Entry 8UWM (X-ray diffraction, 1.97 A resolution); this record covers chains A and B.

== Chain A (and B) ==
Name: Fluorophosphonate-binding serine hydrolase E
Organism: Staphylococcus aureus subsp. aureus USA300
Notes: EC 3.-.-.-; chain B of this document is another copy of the same molecule, construct and numbering; everything in this record applies to it too
UniProtKB: Q2FDS6 (Y2518_STAA3); residues 1-276 here = UniProt positions 1-276
Chain sequence (279 residues; each row starts with the number of its first residue; numbers below 1 keep their minus sign (Gly-2 is residue -2)):
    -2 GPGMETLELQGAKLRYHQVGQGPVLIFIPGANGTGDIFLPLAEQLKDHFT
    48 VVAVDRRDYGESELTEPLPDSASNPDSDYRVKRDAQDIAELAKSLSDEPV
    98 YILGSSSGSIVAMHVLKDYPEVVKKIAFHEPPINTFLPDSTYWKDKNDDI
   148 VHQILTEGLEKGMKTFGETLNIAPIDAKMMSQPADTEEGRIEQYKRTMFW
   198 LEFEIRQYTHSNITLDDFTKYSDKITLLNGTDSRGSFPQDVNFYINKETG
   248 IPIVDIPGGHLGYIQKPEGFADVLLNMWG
Unresolved in the structure: -2 to -1
Sequence notes: expression tag (-2 to 0)
Covalently attached groups: compound XPU linked to Ser103, His257
Ion coordination: Ca2+ site 1 near Gly57 (its only coordinating residue here); Ca2+ site 2: Glu154, Glu157 (shared with Gly17(B) of chain B); Ca2+ site 3: Asn273 (shared with Thr132(B) of chain B)
Small-molecule neighbours:
  - XPU (2-methyl-4-(4,4,5,5-tetramethyl-1,3,2-dioxaborolan-2-yl)benzene-1-sulfonamide), molecule 1: Ala28, Pro129, Asn144
  - XPU, molecule 2: Trp197, Ile202, Thr206, Phe234, Pro235

== Chain A / chain B interface ==
Residue-residue contacts (280):
  Leu22(A) with Trp275(B), hydrophobic
  Phe24(A) with Leu271(B), hydrophobic
  Ala28(A) with Trp197(B)
  Asn29(A) with Arg193(B), hydrogen bond (backbone-side chain)
  Thr31(A) with Arg193(B), hydrogen bond
  Ile34(A) with Tyr260(B), hydrophobic; Ile261(B)
  Phe35(A) with Tyr260(B), hydrophobic
  Pro37(A) with Ile261(B), hydrophobic; Pro264(B)
  Leu38(A) with Tyr260(B); Pro264(B); Phe267(B), hydrophobic; Ala268(B)
  Gln41(A) with Pro264(B); Glu265(B); Ala268(B)
  Leu42(A) with Ala268(B), hydrophobic; Leu271(B), hydrophobic; Leu272(B), hydrophobic
  Arg53(A) with Glu201(B), salt bridge; Tyr205(B)
  Asp55(A) with Phe196(B)
  Tyr56(A) with Phe196(B); Trp197(B); Glu201(B), hydrogen bond
  Leu61(A) with Pro64(B)
  Thr62(A) with Pro64(B)
  Glu63(A) with Pro64(B)
  Pro64(A) with Leu61(B); Thr62(B); Pro64(B)
  Ala69(A) with Phe200(B); Gln204(B), hydrogen bond (backbone-side chain)
  Ser70(A) with Glu199(B); Phe200(B); Arg203(B); Gln204(B)
  Asn71(A) with Gln204(B), hydrogen bond (backbone-side chain)
  Pro72(A) with Arg203(B); Gln204(B)
  Ser74(A) with Gln204(B)
  Arg77(A) with Phe196(B); Phe200(B), hydrogen bond (side chain-backbone); Glu201(B), salt bridge; Tyr205(B), hydrogen bond
  Val78(A) with Tyr205(B)
  Asp81(A) with Tyr205(B), hydrogen bond
  Tyr98(A) with Trp275(B), hydrophobic
  Ile99(A) with Trp275(B)
  Leu100(A) with Leu225(B), hydrophobic; Leu271(B), hydrophobic
  Ser102(A) with His257(B); Tyr260(B)
  Ser103(A) with His257(B), hydrogen bond
  Ser104(A) with Trp197(B), hydrogen bond; Glu201(B), hydrogen bond; Tyr205(B)
  Ile107(A) with Tyr205(B); Thr206(B); Ser208(B)
  Val108(A) with Tyr205(B), hydrophobic
  Met110(A) with Ile210(B), hydrophobic; Phe215(B), hydrophobic
  His111(A) with Ser208(B), hydrogen bond; Ile210(B)
  Leu113(A) with Tyr218(B), hydrophobic; Ile222(B), hydrophobic
  Lys114(A) with Asn209(B), hydrogen bond (side chain-backbone); Asp214(B), salt bridge
  Pro117(A) with Tyr218(B)
  Val120(A) with Lys221(B), hydrogen bond (backbone-side chain)
  Lys121(A) with Lys221(B)
  Lys122(A) with Asp220(B), hydrogen bond (side chain-backbone); Lys221(B); Trp275(B)
  Ile123(A) with Lys221(B), hydrogen bond (backbone-backbone); Ile222(B); Thr223(B), hydrogen bond (backbone-backbone); Trp275(B)
  Ala124(A) with Thr223(B); Leu225(B), hydrophobic; Trp275(B), hydrophobic
  Phe125(A) with Phe215(B), hydrophobic; Ile222(B), hydrophobic; Thr223(B), hydrogen bond (backbone-backbone); Leu224(B); Leu225(B), hydrogen bond (backbone-backbone)
  His126(A) with Leu225(B); Ile253(B); Gly256(B); His257(B); Phe267(B)
  Glu127(A) with Leu225(B), hydrogen bond (backbone-backbone); Asn226(B); Gly227(B), hydrogen bond (side chain-backbone); Ser230(B), hydrogen bond; Pro235(B); Gln236(B), hydrogen bond; Asn239(B); His257(B), salt bridge
  Pro128(A) with Pro235(B); Val238(B); Asn239(B)
  Pro129(A) with Thr206(B); Phe234(B)
  Ile130(A) with Tyr205(B); Thr206(B); Ser208(B); Ile210(B), hydrophobic; Val238(B)
  Asn131(A) with Thr206(B), hydrogen bond (backbone-backbone); His207(B), hydrogen bond
  Thr132(A) with Thr206(B), hydrogen bond (side chain-backbone); His207(B); Ser208(B), hydrogen bond (side chain-backbone)
  Phe133(A) with Ile210(B); Leu212(B), hydrophobic; Phe215(B), hydrophobic; Tyr241(B); Ile242(B), hydrophobic
  Leu134(A) with Phe234(B), hydrophobic; Tyr241(B), hydrophobic
  Pro135(A) with Tyr241(B), hydrophobic
  Ser137(A) with His207(B)
  Trp140(A) with Phe234(B)
  Lys141(A) with His207(B)
  Asn144(A) with Ile202(B); Thr206(B), hydrogen bond
  Asp145(A) with Arg203(B), salt bridge
  Val148(A) with Leu198(B); Ile202(B), hydrophobic; Arg203(B)
  Ile151(A) with Gly159(B); Thr162(B); Phe163(B), hydrophobic; Leu198(B), hydrophobic
  Leu152(A) with Glu199(B)
  Glu154(A) with Lys158(B); Thr162(B)
  Gly155(A) with Gly155(B); Gly159(B)
  Lys158(A) with Glu154(B); Lys158(B)
  Gly159(A) with Ile151(B); Gly155(B)
  Thr162(A) with Ile151(B); Glu154(B), hydrogen bond
  Phe163(A) with Ile151(B), hydrophobic
  Lys192(A) with Glu199(B), salt bridge
  Arg193(A) with Ala28(B); Asn29(B); Tyr56(B)
  Phe196(A) with Asp55(B); Tyr56(B); Arg77(B)
  Trp197(A) with Ala28(B); Tyr56(B); Ser104(B), hydrogen bond
  Leu198(A) with Val148(B); Ile151(B), hydrophobic
  Glu199(A) with Ser70(B); Leu152(B); Lys192(B), salt bridge
  Phe200(A) with Ala69(B); Ser70(B); Arg77(B), hydrogen bond (backbone-side chain)
  Glu201(A) with Arg53(B), salt bridge; Tyr56(B), hydrogen bond; Arg77(B), salt bridge; Ser104(B), hydrogen bond
  Ile202(A) with Asn144(B); Val148(B), hydrophobic
  Arg203(A) with Ser70(B); Pro72(B); Asp145(B); Val148(B)
  Gln204(A) with Ala69(B), hydrogen bond (side chain-backbone); Ser70(B); Asn71(B), hydrogen bond (side chain-backbone); Pro72(B); Ser74(B)
  Tyr205(A) with Arg53(B); Arg77(B), hydrogen bond (side chain-backbone); Val78(B); Asp81(B), hydrogen bond; Ser104(B); Ile107(B); Val108(B), hydrophobic; Ile130(B)
  Thr206(A) with Ile107(B); Pro129(B); Ile130(B); Asn131(B), hydrogen bond (backbone-backbone); Thr132(B), hydrogen bond (backbone-side chain); Asn144(B)
  His207(A) with Asn131(B), hydrogen bond; Thr132(B); Ser137(B); Lys141(B)
  Ser208(A) with Ile107(B); His111(B), hydrogen bond; Ile130(B); Thr132(B), hydrogen bond (backbone-side chain)
  Asn209(A) with His111(B); Lys114(B), hydrogen bond (backbone-side chain)
  Ile210(A) with His111(B); Lys114(B); Ile130(B), hydrophobic; Phe133(B)
  Asp214(A) with Lys114(B), salt bridge
  Phe215(A) with Met110(B), hydrophobic; Phe125(B), hydrophobic; Phe133(B), hydrophobic
  Tyr218(A) with Leu113(B), hydrophobic; Pro117(B)
  Asp220(A) with Lys122(B), hydrogen bond (backbone-side chain)
  Lys221(A) with Val120(B), hydrogen bond (side chain-backbone); Lys121(B); Lys122(B); Ile123(B), hydrogen bond (backbone-backbone)
  Ile222(A) with Leu113(B), hydrophobic; Ile123(B); Phe125(B), hydrophobic
  Thr223(A) with Ile123(B), hydrogen bond (backbone-backbone); Ala124(B); Phe125(B), hydrogen bond (backbone-backbone)
  Leu224(A) with Phe125(B)
  Leu225(A) with Leu100(B), hydrophobic; Ala124(B), hydrophobic; Phe125(B), hydrogen bond (backbone-backbone); His126(B); Glu127(B), hydrogen bond (backbone-backbone)
  Asn226(A) with Glu127(B)
  Gly227(A) with Glu127(B), hydrogen bond (backbone-side chain)
  Ser230(A) with Glu127(B), hydrogen bond
  Phe234(A) with Pro129(B); Leu134(B), hydrophobic; Trp140(B), hydrophobic
  Pro235(A) with Glu127(B); Pro128(B)
  Gln236(A) with Glu127(B), hydrogen bond
  Val238(A) with Pro128(B); Ile130(B)
  Asn239(A) with Phe125(B); Glu127(B); Pro128(B)
  Tyr241(A) with Phe133(B); Leu134(B), hydrophobic; Pro135(B)
  Ile242(A) with Phe133(B), hydrophobic
  Ile253(A) with His126(B)
  Gly256(A) with His126(B)
  His257(A) with Ser102(B); Ser103(B), hydrogen bond; His126(B); Glu127(B), salt bridge
  Tyr260(A) with Ile34(B), hydrophobic; Phe35(B), hydrophobic; Leu38(B); Ser102(B)
  Ile261(A) with Ile34(B); Pro37(B), hydrophobic
  Pro264(A) with Leu38(B); Gln41(B)
  Glu265(A) with Gln41(B)
  Phe267(A) with Leu38(B), hydrophobic; His126(B)
  Ala268(A) with Leu38(B); Gln41(B); Leu42(B), hydrophobic
  Leu271(A) with Leu100(B), hydrophobic
  Leu272(A) with Leu42(B), hydrophobic; His45(B)
  Trp275(A) with Leu22(B), hydrophobic; Tyr98(B), hydrophobic; Ile99(B); Lys122(B); Ile123(B); Ala124(B), hydrophobic
Other interface residues (no listed pair), chain A (128 interface residues in all): Gly27, His45, Phe46, Leu65, Ile147, Gln150, Thr166, Met195, Thr211, Leu212, Met274
Other interface residues (no listed pair), chain B (128 interface residues in all): Phe24, Gly27, Phe46, Glu63, Leu65, Ile147, Gln150, Thr166, Met195, Thr211, Ser233, Met274

== Overview ==
The chain A/chain B interface involves 128 residues from each chain; the contacts include 54 hydrogen bonds
and 11 salt bridges. Polar contacts include Arg53(A)-Glu201(B), Arg77(A)-Glu201(B) and Lys114(A)-Asp214(B).
Covalently linked compound XPU: at Ser103(A) and His257(A). Glu154(A) and Glu157(A) coordinate Ca2+ site 2.
Both chains are Fluorophosphonate-binding serine hydrolase E (Staphylococcus aureus subsp. aureus USA300).
Entry 8UWM (FphE, Staphylococcus aureus fluorophosphonate-binding serine hydrolases E, borolane-based compound
Q41 bound) was determined by X-ray diffraction together with 8UIX, 8UGM, 8TFW and 8TAV from the same study.
